Entry 6U5F (electron microscopy, 3.80 A resolution); this record covers chains 2 and u of the 54 polymer chains in the assembly.

== Chain 2 ==
Name: Tube PA0623
From: Pseudomonas aeruginosa (strain ATCC 15692 / DSM 22644 / CIP 104116 / JCM 14847 / LMG 12228 / 1C / PRS 101 / PAO1)
UniProt: Q9I5S9 (Q9I5S9_PSEAE); residues 2-168 here correspond to UniProt positions 1-167 (UniProt number = residue number - 1)
Sequence (167 residues; numbered 2 to 168; the number before each row is that of its first residue):
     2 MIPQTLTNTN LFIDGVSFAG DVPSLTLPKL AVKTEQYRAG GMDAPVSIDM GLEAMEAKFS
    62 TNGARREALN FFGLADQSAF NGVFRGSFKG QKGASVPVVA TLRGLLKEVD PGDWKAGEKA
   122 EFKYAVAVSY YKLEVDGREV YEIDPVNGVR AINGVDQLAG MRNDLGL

== Chain u ==
Name: Sheath PA0622
From: Pseudomonas aeruginosa (strain ATCC 15692 / DSM 22644 / CIP 104116 / JCM 14847 / LMG 12228 / 1C / PRS 101 / PAO1)
UniProt: G3XD39 (G3XD39_PSEAE); numbering as in UniProt (aligned over 1-386)
Sequence (386 residues; each row starts with the number of its first residue):
     1 MSFFHGVTVT NVDIGARTIA LPASSVIGLC DVFTPGAQAS AKPNVPVLLT SKKDAAAAFG
    61 IGSSIYLACE AIYNRAQAVI VAVGVETAET PEAQASAVIG GISAAGERTG LQALLDGKSR
   121 FNAQPRLLVA PGHSAQQAVA TAMDGLAEKL RAIAILDGPN STDEAAVAYA KNFGSKRLFM
   181 VDPGVQVWDS ATNAARNAPA SAYAAGLFAW TDAEYGFWSS PSNKEIKGVT GTSRPVEFLD
   241 GDETCRANLL NNANIATIIR DDGYRLWGNR TLSSDSKWAF VTRVRTMDLV MDAILAGHKW
   301 AVDRGITKTY VKDVTEGLRA FMRDLKNQGA VINFEVYADP DLNSASQLAQ GKVYWNIRFT
   361 DVPPAENPNF RVEVTDQWLT EVLDVA
Disordered / not traced: 1

== Chain 2 / chain u interface ==
Pairs across the interface (13; chain 2 residue first):
  F13(2) with T309(u)
  G16(2) with D313(u)
  R86(2) with T309(u); K312(u)
  R104(2) with E316(u); A320(u)
  Y131(2) with E316(u); R323(u), hydrogen bond
  K133(2) with E316(u), salt bridge
  D145(2) with R323(u), salt bridge
  V147(2) with N327(u)
  N148(2) with R323(u); K326(u)
Interface residues without a listed pair, chain 2 (13 interface residues in all): D15, T102, E135, R163
Interface residues without a listed pair, chain u (11 interface residues in all): G317, R319, N333

== In short ==
Chain 2 and chain u form an interface of 13 and 11 residues respectively, with 1 hydrogen bond and 2 salt
bridges. Polar contacts include K133(2)-E316(u), D145(2)-R323(u) and Y131(2)-R323(u).
Chain 2 is Tube PA0623 and chain u is Sheath PA0622, both from Pseudomonas aeruginosa (strain ATCC 15692 / DSM
22644 / CIP 104116 / JCM 14847 / LMG 12228 / 1C / PRS 101 / PAO1); the structure, CryoEM Structure of Pyocin
R2 - precontracted - collar, was determined by electron microscopy together with 6PYT, 6U5B, 6U5J and 6U5K
from the same study.
